Entry 9IBH (electron microscopy, 2.50 A resolution); this record covers chains B and D of the 4 polymer chains in the assembly.

[Chain B]
Protein: Polyribonucleotide nucleotidyltransferase
Organism: Salmonella enterica subsp. enterica serovar Typhimurium
Notes: EC 2.7.7.8
UniProtKB: Q8ZLT3 (PNP_SALTY); residue numbers follow UniProt; this construct covers 1-546
Amino-acid sequence (546 residues; each row starts with the number of its first residue):
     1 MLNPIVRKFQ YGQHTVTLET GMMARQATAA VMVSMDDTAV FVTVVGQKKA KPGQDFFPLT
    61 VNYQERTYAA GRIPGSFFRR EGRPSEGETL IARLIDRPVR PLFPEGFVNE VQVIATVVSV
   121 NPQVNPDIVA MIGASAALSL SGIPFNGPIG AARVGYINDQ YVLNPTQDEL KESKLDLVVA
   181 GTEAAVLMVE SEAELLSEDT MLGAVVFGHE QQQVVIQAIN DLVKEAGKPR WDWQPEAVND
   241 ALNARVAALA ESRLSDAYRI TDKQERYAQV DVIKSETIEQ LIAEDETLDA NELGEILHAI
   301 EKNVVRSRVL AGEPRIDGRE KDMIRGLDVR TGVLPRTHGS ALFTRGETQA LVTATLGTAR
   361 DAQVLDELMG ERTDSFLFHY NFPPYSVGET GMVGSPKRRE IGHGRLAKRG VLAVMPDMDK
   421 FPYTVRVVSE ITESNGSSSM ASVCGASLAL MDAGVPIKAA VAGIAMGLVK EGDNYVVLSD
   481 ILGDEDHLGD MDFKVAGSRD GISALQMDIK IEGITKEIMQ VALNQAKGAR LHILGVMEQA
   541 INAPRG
Disordered / not traced: 546
UniProt features mapped onto this chain:
  - binding site (Mg(2+)): Asp-486, Asp-492

[Chain D]
Protein: Ribonuclease E
Organism: Salmonella enterica subsp. enterica serovar Typhimurium
Notes: EC 3.1.26.12
UniProtKB: A0A8E6JFQ0 (A0A8E6JFQ0_SALTM); residues 1011-1068 here correspond to UniProt positions 1010-1067 (UniProt number = residue number - 1)
Amino-acid sequence (58 residues; each row starts with the number of its first residue):
  1011 NHASAPMTRA PAPEYVPETP HHSDWQRPSF HFEGKGAAGG HSATRHASAP ATRPQPVE
Disordered / not traced: 1066-1068

[Interface between chain B and chain D]
Contacting residue pairs (76; chain B residue first):
  Val-6(B) with His-1051(D)
  Lys-8(B) with Ala-1047(D)
  Gln-13(B) with Arg-1037(D); Pro-1038(D), hydrogen bond (side chain-backbone); Ser-1039(D); Phe-1040(D)
  His-14(B) with Phe-1040(D)
  Thr-17(B) with Ala-1047(D); His-1051(D)
  Glu-19(B) with Ala-1048(D); Gly-1049(D); Gly-1050(D), hydrogen bond (side chain-backbone); His-1051(D), salt bridge
  Met-22(B) with Gly-1050(D)
  Met-32(B) with Ala-1048(D), hydrophobic
  Ser-34(B) with Gly-1046(D), hydrogen bond (side chain-backbone); Ala-1047(D); Ala-1048(D)
  Asp-36(B) with Phe-1040(D); Phe-1042(D); Gly-1046(D)
  Asp-37(B) with Phe-1042(D); Lys-1045(D); Gly-1046(D), hydrogen bond (side chain-backbone)
  Ala-39(B) with Ala-1048(D), hydrophobic
  Gln-123(B) with Phe-1040(D)
  Ile-157(B) with Trp-1035(D)
  Asn-158(B) with Ser-1033(D), hydrogen bond (backbone-side chain); Trp-1035(D)
  Asp-159(B) with His-1031(D)
  Gln-160(B) with Ser-1033(D), hydrogen bond (side chain-backbone); Trp-1035(D), hydrogen bond (side chain-backbone)
  Val-162(B) with Trp-1035(D), hydrophobic
  Leu-163(B) with Arg-1037(D), hydrogen bond (backbone-side chain)
  Asn-164(B) with Arg-1037(D), hydrogen bond (backbone-side chain)
  Pro-165(B) with Arg-1037(D)
  Thr-166(B) with Phe-1040(D)
  Glu-169(B) with Arg-1037(D), salt bridge
  Ser-197(B) with Glu-1028(D), hydrogen bond
  Asp-199(B) with Tyr-1025(D), hydrogen bond; Glu-1028(D), hydrogen bond (side chain-backbone)
  Arg-319(B) with Met-1017(D)
  Asp-322(B) with Arg-1019(D); Ala-1020(D), hydrogen bond (backbone-backbone)
  Met-323(B) with Met-1017(D), hydrophobic; Thr-1018(D); Arg-1019(D)
  Ile-324(B) with Met-1017(D); Thr-1018(D), hydrogen bond (backbone-backbone)
  Arg-325(B) with Met-1017(D)
  Gly-326(B) with Ala-1015(D); Pro-1016(D)
  Leu-327(B) with Ser-1014(D); Ala-1015(D), hydrogen bond (backbone-backbone)
  Asp-328(B) with His-1012(D), salt bridge; Ala-1013(D); Ser-1014(D)
  Val-329(B) with His-1012(D), hydrogen bond (backbone-side chain); Ala-1013(D), hydrogen bond (backbone-backbone)
  Arg-330(B) with Asn-1011(D); His-1012(D)
  Thr-331(B) with Asn-1011(D), hydrogen bond (backbone-backbone)
  Gln-520(B) with Tyr-1025(D)
  Asn-524(B) with Ala-1022(D); Pro-1023(D), hydrogen bond (side chain-backbone)
  Gln-525(B) with Ala-1022(D)
  Gly-528(B) with Ala-1020(D); Pro-1021(D); Pro-1023(D)
  His-532(B) with Thr-1018(D), hydrogen bond; Ala-1020(D)
  Val-536(B) with Ala-1013(D); Ala-1015(D), hydrophobic
  Gln-539(B) with Ala-1013(D)
  Ala-540(B) with Asn-1011(D); Ala-1013(D), hydrophobic
Interface residues without a listed pair, chain B (48 interface residues in all): Pro-4, Asn-121, Lys-527, Ala-529
Interface residues without a listed pair, chain D (33 interface residues in all): Pro-1027, Asp-1034, Gly-1044

[Overview]
The interface between chain B and chain D involves 48 residues on one side and 33 on the other, with 20
hydrogen bonds and 3 salt bridges. Polar contacts include Glu-19(B)/His-1051(D), Glu-169(B)/Arg-1037(D) and
Asp-328(B)/His-1012(D). From UniProt: Mg2+-binding residues Asp-486(B) and Asp-492(B) on chain B.
Chain B is Polyribonucleotide nucleotidyltransferase and chain D is Ribonuclease E, both from Salmonella
enterica subsp. enterica serovar Typhimurium; the structure, Salmonella typhimurium polynucleotide
phosphorylase in complex with recognition site of RNase E, was determined by electron microscopy.
